PDB entry 6UPY | X-ray diffraction, 3.40 A resolution | chains A and F of the 13 polymer chains in the assembly

[Chain A]
Name: DNA-directed RNA polymerase II subunit RPB1
From: Saccharomyces cerevisiae (strain ATCC 204508 / S288c)
Notes: EC 2.7.7.6
UniProtKB: P04050 (RPB1_YEAST); residues 1-1733 here = UniProt positions 1-1733
Chain sequence (1733 residues; numbered 1 to 1733; the number before each row is that of its first residue):
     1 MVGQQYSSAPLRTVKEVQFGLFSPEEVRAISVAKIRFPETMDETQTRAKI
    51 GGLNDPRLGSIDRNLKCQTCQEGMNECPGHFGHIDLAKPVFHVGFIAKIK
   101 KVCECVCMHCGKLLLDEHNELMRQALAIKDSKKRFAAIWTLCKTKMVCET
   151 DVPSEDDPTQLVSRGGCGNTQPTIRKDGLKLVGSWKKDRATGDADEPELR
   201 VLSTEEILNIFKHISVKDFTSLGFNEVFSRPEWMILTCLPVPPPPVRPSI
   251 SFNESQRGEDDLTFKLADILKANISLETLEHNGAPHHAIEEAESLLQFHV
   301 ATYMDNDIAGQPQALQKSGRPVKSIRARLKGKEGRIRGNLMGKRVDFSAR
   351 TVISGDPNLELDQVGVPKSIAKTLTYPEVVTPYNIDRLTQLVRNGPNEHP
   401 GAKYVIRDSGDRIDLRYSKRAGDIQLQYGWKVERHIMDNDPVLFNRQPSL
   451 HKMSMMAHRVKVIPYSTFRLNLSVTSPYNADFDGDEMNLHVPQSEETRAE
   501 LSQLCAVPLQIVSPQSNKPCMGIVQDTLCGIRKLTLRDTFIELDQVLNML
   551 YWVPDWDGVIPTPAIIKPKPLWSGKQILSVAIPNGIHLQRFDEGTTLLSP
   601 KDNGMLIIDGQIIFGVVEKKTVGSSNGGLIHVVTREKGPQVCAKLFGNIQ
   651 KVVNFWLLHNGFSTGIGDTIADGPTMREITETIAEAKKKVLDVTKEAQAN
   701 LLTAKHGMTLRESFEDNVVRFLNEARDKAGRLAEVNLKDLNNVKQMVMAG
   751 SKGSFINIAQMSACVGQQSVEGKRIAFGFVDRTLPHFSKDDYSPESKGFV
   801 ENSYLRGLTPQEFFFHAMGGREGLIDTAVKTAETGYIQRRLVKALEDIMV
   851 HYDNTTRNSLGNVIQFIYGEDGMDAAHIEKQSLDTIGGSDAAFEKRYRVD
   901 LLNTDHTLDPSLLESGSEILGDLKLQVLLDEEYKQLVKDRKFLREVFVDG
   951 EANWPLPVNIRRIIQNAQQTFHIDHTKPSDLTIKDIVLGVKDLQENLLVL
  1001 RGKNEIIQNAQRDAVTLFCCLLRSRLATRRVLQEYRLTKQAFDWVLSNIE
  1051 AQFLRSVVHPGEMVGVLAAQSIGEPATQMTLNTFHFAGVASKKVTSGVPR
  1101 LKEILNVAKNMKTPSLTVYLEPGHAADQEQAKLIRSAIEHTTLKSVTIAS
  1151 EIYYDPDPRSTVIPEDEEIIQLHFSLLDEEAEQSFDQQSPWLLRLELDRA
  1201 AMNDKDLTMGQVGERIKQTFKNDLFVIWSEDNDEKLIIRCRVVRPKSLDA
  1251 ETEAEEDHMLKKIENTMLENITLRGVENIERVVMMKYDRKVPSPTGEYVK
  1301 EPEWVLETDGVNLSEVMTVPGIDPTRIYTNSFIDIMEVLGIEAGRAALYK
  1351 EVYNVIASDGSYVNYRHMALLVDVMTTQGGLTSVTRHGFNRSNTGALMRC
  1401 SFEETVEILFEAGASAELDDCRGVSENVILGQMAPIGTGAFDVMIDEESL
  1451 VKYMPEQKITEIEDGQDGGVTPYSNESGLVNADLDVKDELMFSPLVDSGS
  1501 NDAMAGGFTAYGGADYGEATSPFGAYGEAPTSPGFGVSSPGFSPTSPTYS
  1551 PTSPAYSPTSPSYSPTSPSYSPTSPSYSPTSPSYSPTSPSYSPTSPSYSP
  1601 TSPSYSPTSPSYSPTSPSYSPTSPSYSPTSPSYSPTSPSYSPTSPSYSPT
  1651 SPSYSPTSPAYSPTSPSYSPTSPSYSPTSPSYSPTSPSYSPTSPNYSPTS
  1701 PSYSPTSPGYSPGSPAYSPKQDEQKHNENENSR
Unresolved in the structure: 1-2, 154-160, 187-198, 250-256, 315-318, 1082-1091, 1177-1186, 1244-1253, 1447-1733
Curated features (UniProtKB/Swiss-Prot):
  - region: Pro248 to Asp260 (Lid loop), Asn306 to Lys323 (Rudder loop), Pro810 to Glu822 (Bridging helix)
  - binding site (Zn(2+)): Cys67, Cys70, Cys77, His80, Cys107, Cys110, Cys148, Cys167
  - binding site (Mg(2+)): Asp481, Asp483, Asp485
  - modified residue: Thr1471 (Phosphothreonine)
  - cross-link (Glycyl lysine isopeptide (Lys-Gly)): Lys695 (interchain with G-Cter in ubiquitin), Lys1246 (interchain with G-Cter in ubiquitin), Lys1350 (interchain with G-Cter in ubiquitin)
  - natural variant: Ser1653 to Pro1659 (deletion: In strain: A364A)
  - mutagenesis: Lys1246 (K1246R: Impairs ubiquitination during transcription stress)
Metal / ion sites: Zn2+ site 1: Cys67, Cys70, Cys77, His80; Zn2+ site 2: Cys107, Cys110, Cys148, Cys167; Mg2+: Asp483, Asp485 (shared with 1 residue of chain R)
Ligand contacts: AMP-CPP (APC; diphosphomethylphosphonic acid adenosyl ester): Arg446, Asn479, Lys752
Reported in the primary citation:
  - binding site for Template strand DNA: Arg337

[Chain F]
Name: DNA-directed RNA polymerases I, II, and III subunit RPABC2
From: Saccharomyces cerevisiae (strain ATCC 204508 / S288c)
UniProtKB: P20435 (RPAB2_YEAST); residue numbers follow UniProt; this construct covers 1-155
Chain sequence (155 residues; row label = number of the first residue in the row):
     1 MSDYEEAFNDGNENFEDFDVEHFSDEETYEEKPQFKDGETTDANGKTIVT
    51 GGNGPEDFQQHEQIRRKTLKEKAIPKDQRATTPYMTKYERARILGTRALQ
   101 ISMNAPVFVDLEGETDPLRIAMKELAEKKIPLVIRRYLPDGSFEDWSVEE
   151 LIVDL
Unresolved in the structure: 1-68, 155
Curated features (UniProtKB/Swiss-Prot):
  - region: Leu111 to Leu132 (Leucine-zipper)
  - modified residue: Ser24 (Phosphoserine)

[Chain A / chain F interface]
Residue-residue contacts (53):
  Val379(A) - Ser102(F)
  Val380(A) - Ser102(F)
  Val380(A) - Asn104(F)
  Thr381(A) - Asn104(F)  hydrogen bond
  Pro382(A) - Asn104(F)
  Tyr383(A) - Ile101(F)
  Tyr383(A) - Thr115(F)
  Tyr428(A) - Asn104(F)
  Gly429(A) - Asn104(F)
  Glu495(A) - Ala98(F)
  Glu495(A) - Leu99(F)
  Glu496(A) - Gly95(F)
  Ala499(A) - Ala91(F)
  Ala499(A) - Gly95(F)
  Ser502(A) - Leu118(F)
  Gln503(A) - Arg90(F)  hydrogen bond
  Gln503(A) - Ala91(F)
  Gln503(A) - Leu94(F)
  Leu504(A) - Lys87(F)
  Leu504(A) - Ala91(F)  hydrophobic
  His851(A) - Pro139(F)
  Tyr852(A) - Glu89(F)  hydrogen bond
  Tyr852(A) - Arg136(F)
  Tyr852(A) - Tyr137(F)
  Tyr852(A) - Leu138(F)  hydrophobic
  Arg857(A) - Pro139(F)
  Arg1001(A) - Ala80(F)
  Arg1001(A) - Thr81(F)
  Arg1001(A) - Pro83(F)
  Leu1054(A) - Tyr84(F)
  Arg1055(A) - Asp154(F)  salt bridge
  His1059(A) - Thr86(F)
  His1059(A) - Lys87(F)
  Pro1060(A) - Thr86(F)
  Glu1062(A) - Tyr88(F)
  Met1433(A) - Arg92(F)
  Gly1437(A) - Tyr88(F)
  Thr1438(A) - Tyr88(F)
  Thr1438(A) - Arg92(F)
  Phe1441(A) - Tyr88(F)
  Phe1441(A) - Glu89(F)
  Phe1441(A) - Arg92(F)
  Phe1441(A) - Arg135(F)
  Asp1442(A) - Arg135(F)  hydrogen bond (backbone-backbone)
  Asp1442(A) - Tyr137(F)
  Val1443(A) - Arg92(F)
  Val1443(A) - Val133(F)
  Met1444(A) - Leu132(F)
  Met1444(A) - Val133(F)  hydrogen bond (backbone-backbone)
  Ile1445(A) - Pro131(F)
  Ile1445(A) - Leu132(F)  hydrophobic
  Ile1445(A) - Val133(F)
  Asp1446(A) - Pro131(F)
Interface residues without a listed pair, chain A (34 interface residues in all): Asp853, Asp874, Ala1051
Interface residues without a listed pair, chain F (34 interface residues in all): Thr82, Ile93, Thr96, Pro117, Ile134

[In short]
The chain A/chain F interface involves 34 residues from each chain; the contacts include 5 hydrogen bonds and
1 salt bridge. Polar contacts include Arg1055(A)-Asp154(F), Thr381(A)-Asn104(F) and Gln503(A)-Arg90(F). Chain
A binds AMP-CPP. The paper reports a binding site for Template strand DNA at Arg337(A).
Chain A is DNA-directed RNA polymerase II subunit RPB1 and chain F is DNA-directed RNA polymerases I, II, and
III subunit RPABC2, both from Saccharomyces cerevisiae (strain ATCC 204508 / S288c); the structure, RNA
polymerase II elongation complex with 5-guanidinohydantoin lesion in state 2E, was determined by X-ray
diffraction together with 6UPX, 6UPZ, 6UQ0, 6UQ1, 6UQ2 and 6UQ3 from the same study.
